9JO4 - chains A and B of the 4 polymer chains in the assembly; structure by electron microscopy, 3.40 A resolution.

[Chain A (and B)]
Name: Calcium-activated potassium channel subunit alpha-1
From: Homo sapiens
Notes: chain B of this document is another copy of the same molecule, construct and numbering; everything in this record applies to it too
UniProtKB: Q12791 (KCMA1_HUMAN); residues 1-1114 here correspond to UniProt positions 66-1179 (UniProt number = residue number + 65)
Amino-acid sequence (1114 residues; each row starts with the number of its first residue):
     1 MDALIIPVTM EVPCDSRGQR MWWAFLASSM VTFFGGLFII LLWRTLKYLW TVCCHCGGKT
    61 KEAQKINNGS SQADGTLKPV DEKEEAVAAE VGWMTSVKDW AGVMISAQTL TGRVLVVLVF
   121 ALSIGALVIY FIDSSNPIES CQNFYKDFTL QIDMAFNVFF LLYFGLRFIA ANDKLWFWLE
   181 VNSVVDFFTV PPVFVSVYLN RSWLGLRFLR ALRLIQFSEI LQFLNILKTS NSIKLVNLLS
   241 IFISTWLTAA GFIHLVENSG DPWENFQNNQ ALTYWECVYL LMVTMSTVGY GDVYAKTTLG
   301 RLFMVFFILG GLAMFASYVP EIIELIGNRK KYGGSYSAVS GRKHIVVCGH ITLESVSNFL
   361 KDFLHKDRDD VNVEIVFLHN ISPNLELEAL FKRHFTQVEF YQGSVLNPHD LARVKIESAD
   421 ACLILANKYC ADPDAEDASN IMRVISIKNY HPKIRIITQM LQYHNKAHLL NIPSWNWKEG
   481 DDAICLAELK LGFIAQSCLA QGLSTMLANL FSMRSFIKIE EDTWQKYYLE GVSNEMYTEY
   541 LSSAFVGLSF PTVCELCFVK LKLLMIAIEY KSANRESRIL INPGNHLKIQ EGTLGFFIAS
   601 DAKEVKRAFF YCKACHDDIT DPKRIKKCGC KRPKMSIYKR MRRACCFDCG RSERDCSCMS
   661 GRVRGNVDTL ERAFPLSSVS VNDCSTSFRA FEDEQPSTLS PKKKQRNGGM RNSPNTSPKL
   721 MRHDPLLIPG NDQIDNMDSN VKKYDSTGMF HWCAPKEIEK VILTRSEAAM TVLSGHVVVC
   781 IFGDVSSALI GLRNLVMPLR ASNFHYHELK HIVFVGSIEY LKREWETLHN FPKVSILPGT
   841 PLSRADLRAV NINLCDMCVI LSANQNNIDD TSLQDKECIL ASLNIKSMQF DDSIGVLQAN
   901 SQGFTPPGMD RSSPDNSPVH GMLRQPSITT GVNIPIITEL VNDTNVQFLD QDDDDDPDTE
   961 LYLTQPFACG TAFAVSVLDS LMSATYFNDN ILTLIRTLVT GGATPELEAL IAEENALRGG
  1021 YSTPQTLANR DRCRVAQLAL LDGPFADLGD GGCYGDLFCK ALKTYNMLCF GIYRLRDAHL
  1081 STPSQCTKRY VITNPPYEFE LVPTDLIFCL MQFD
Unresolved in the structure: 1-16, 52-90, 615-740, 892-928 (chain B: 1-16, 52-91, 615-741, 892-928)
Metal / ion sites: K+ site 1: Thr-287, Val-288 (shared with Thr-287(B), Val-288(B) of chain B; 2 residues of chain C; 2 residues of chain D); K+ site 2: Thr-287 (shared with Thr-287(B) of chain B; 1 residue of chain C; 1 residue of chain D); K+ site 3: Gly-289 (shared with Gly-289(B), Tyr-290(B) of chain B; 1 residue of chain C; 1 residue of chain D); Ca2+ site 1: Asp-367, Arg-514, Ser-533, Glu-535, Ser-600; Mg2+ near Glu-399 (its only coordinating residue here); Ca2+ site 2: Gln-947, Asp-950, Asp-953, Asp-955 (shared with 1 residue of chain D)
Small-molecule neighbours: A1L4F (5-(5-morpholin-4-ylpentylamino)-2-[2,3,5,6-tetrakis(fluoranyl)-4-(trifluoromethyl)phenoxy]phenol): Arg-20, Trp-22, Ile-138, Glu-139, Trp-203, Phe-252, Asn-258, Ser-259, Gly-260, Pro-262, Phe-266, Asn-269, Leu-299
UniProt features mapped onto this chain:
  - region: Leu-491 to Phe-511 (Segment S7), Leu-548 to Ile-568 (Segment S8), Cys-612 to His-616 (Heme-binding motif), Val-772 to Leu-792 (Segment S9), Phe-967 to Phe-987 (Segment S10)
  - motif: Thr-287 to Tyr-290 (Selectivity for potassium), Thr-938 to Glu-960 (Calcium bowl)
  - binding site (Mg(2+)): Glu-374, Gln-397, Glu-399
  - binding site (Ca(2+)): Gln-947, Asp-950, Asp-953, Asp-955
  - modified residue: Thr-698 (Phosphothreonine), Ser-700 (Phosphoserine), Ser-713 (Phosphoserine), Ser-717 (Phosphoserine), Thr-905 (Phosphothreonine), Ser-913 (Phosphoserine), Ser-917 (Phosphoserine)
  - lipidation (S-palmitoyl cysteine): Cys-53, Cys-54, Cys-56

[How chain A and chain B interact]
Residue-residue contacts (44; chain A residue first):
  Val-91(A) / Ser-340(B)
  Val-91(A) / Gly-341(B)
  Ser-106(A) / Phe-395(B)
  Gln-108(A) / Thr-396(B)
  Glu-219(A) / Lys-392(B)
  Gln-222(A) / Ala-389(B)
  Gln-222(A) / Lys-392(B)
  Phe-223(A) / Lys-392(B)
  Asn-225(A) / Arg-393(B)
  Lys-228(A) / Glu-386(B)
  Thr-229(A) / Glu-386(B)
  Ser-230(A) / Glu-386(B)  hydrogen bond (backbone-side chain)
  Ile-233(A) / Leu-385(B)  hydrophobic
  Thr-284(A) / Tyr-290(B)  hydrogen bond
  Thr-287(A) / Thr-287(B)
  Gly-289(A) / Val-288(B)
  Gly-289(A) / Gly-289(B)
  Gly-291(A) / Tyr-290(B)
  Tyr-294(A) / Asp-292(B)
  Arg-301(A) / Trp-275(B)
  Arg-301(A) / Tyr-279(B)
  Arg-301(A) / Asp-292(B)  salt bridge
  Leu-302(A) / Trp-275(B)  hydrophobic
  Val-305(A) / Tyr-279(B)  hydrophobic
  Ile-308(A) / Ser-286(B)
  Leu-406(A) / Gln-947(B)
  Pro-408(A) / Pro-957(B)
  His-409(A) / Asp-956(B)
  Ala-438(A) / Lys-876(B)
  Ser-439(A) / Ser-872(B)
  Met-442(A) / Leu-880(B)  hydrophobic
  Ile-445(A) / Gln-951(B)
  Asn-449(A) / Gln-951(B)
  Asn-449(A) / Asp-953(B)
  Asn-449(A) / Asp-955(B)  hydrogen bond
  His-468(A) / Leu-880(B)
  Asn-471(A) / Arg-844(B)
  Asn-471(A) / Asn-884(B)  hydrogen bond
  Asn-471(A) / Ser-887(B)  hydrogen bond
  Ile-472(A) / Leu-883(B)  hydrophobic
  Pro-473(A) / Gln-951(B)
  Glu-1013(A) / Arg-844(B)  salt bridge
  Glu-1013(A) / Ala-845(B)
  Glu-1013(A) / Arg-848(B)  salt bridge
Other interface residues (no listed pair), chain A (45 interface residues in all): Thr-95, Val-103, Leu-280, Val-288, Tyr-290, Thr-298, Met-304, Leu-309, Leu-312, Asn-407, Ala-435, Ser-446
Other interface residues (no listed pair), chain B (45 interface residues in all): Phe-242, Trp-246, Glu-276, Met-282, Val-283, Phe-315, Val-319, Val-339, Leu-873, Ile-879, Phe-948, Asp-950, Asp-958

[In short]
The chain A/chain B interface involves 45 residues from each chain; the contacts include 5 hydrogen bonds and
3 salt bridges. Polar pairs include Arg-301(A)/Asp-292(B), Glu-1013(A)/Arg-844(B) and Glu-1013(A)/Arg-848(B).
Chain A binds compound A1L4F. From UniProt: 3 Mg2+-binding residues and 4 Ca2+-binding residues on chain A.
Both chains are Calcium-activated potassium channel subunit alpha-1 (Homo sapiens). Entry 9JO4 (Cryo-EM
structure of human BKca channel-compound 51b complex) was determined by electron microscopy (same publication
as 9JO3).
